Entry 8TIE (electron microscopy, 8.10 A resolution (very low resolution: no residue pairs are listed; an interface is given only as per-side residue counts)); this record covers chains n and o of the 14 polymer chains in the assembly.

[Chain n]
Name: NUP145 isoform 1
Organism: Saccharomyces cerevisiae
UniProt: A0A8H4C085 (A0A8H4C085_YEASX); residues -605 to 711 here correspond to UniProt positions 1-1317 (UniProt number = residue number + 606)
Sequence (1317 residues; each row starts with the number of its first residue; numbers below 1 keep their minus sign (Met-605 is residue -605)):
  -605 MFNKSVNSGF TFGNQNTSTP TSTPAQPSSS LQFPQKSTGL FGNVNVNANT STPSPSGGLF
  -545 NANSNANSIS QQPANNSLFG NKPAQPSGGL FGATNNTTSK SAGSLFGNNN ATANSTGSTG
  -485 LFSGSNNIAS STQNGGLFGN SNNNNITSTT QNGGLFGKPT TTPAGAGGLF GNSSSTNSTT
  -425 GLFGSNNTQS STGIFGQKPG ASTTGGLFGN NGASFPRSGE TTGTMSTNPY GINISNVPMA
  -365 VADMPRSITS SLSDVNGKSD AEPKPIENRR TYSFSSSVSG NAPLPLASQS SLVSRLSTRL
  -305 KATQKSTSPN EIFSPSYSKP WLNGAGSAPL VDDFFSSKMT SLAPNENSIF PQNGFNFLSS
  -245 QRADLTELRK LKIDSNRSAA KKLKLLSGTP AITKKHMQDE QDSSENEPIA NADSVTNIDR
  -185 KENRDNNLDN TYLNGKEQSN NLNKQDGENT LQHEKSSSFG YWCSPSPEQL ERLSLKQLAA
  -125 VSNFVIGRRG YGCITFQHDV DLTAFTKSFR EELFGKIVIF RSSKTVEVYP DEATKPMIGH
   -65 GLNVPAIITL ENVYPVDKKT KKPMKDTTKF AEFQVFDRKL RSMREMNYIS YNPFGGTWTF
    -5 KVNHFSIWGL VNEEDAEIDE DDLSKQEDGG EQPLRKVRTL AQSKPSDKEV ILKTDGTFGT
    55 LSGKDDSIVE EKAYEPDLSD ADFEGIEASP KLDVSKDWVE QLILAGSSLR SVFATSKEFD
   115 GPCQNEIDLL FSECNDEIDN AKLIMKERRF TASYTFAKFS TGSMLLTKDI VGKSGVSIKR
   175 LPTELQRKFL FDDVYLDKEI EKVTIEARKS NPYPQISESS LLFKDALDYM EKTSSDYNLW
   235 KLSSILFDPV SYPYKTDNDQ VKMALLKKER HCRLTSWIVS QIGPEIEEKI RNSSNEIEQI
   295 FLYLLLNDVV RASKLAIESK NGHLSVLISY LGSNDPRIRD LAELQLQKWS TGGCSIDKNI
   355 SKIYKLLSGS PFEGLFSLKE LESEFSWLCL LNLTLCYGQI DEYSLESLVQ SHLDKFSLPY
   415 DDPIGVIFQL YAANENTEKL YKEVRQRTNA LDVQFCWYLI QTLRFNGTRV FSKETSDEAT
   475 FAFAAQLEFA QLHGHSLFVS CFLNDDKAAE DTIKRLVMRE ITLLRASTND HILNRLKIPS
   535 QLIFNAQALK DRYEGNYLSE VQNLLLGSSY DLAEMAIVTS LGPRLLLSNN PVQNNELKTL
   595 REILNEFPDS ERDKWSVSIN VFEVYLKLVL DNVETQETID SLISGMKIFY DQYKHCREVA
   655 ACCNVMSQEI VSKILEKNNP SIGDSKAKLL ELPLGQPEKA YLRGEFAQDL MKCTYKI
Unresolved in the structure: -605 to 112

[Chain o]
Name: Protein transport protein SEC13
Organism: Saccharomyces cerevisiae
UniProt: Q04491 (SEC13_YEAST); numbering as in UniProt (aligned over 1-297)
Sequence (297 residues; each row starts with the number of its first residue):
     1 MVVIANAHNE LIHDAVLDYY GKRLATCSSD KTIKIFEVEG ETHKLIDTLT GHEGPVWRVD
    61 WAHPKFGTIL ASCSYDGKVL IWKEENGRWS QIAVHAVHSA SVNSVQWAPH EYGPLLLVAS
   121 SDGKVSVVEF KENGTTSPII IDAHAIGVNS ASWAPATIEE DGEHNGTKES RKFVTGGADN
   181 LVKIWKYNSD AQTYVLESTL EGHSDWVRDV AWSPTVLLRS YLASVSQDRT CIIWTQDNEQ
   241 GPWKKTLLKE EKFPDVLWRA SWSLSGNVLA LSGGDNKVTL WKENLEGKWE PAGEVHQ
Unresolved in the structure: 1-7, 294-297

[Chain n / chain o interface]
At this resolution (8 A) residue pairs are not listed: 47 residues of chain n and 53 of chain o lie at the interface.

[Overview]
The interface between chain n and chain o involves 47 residues on one side and 53 on the other.
Chain n is NUP145 isoform 1 and chain o is Protein transport protein SEC13, both from Saccharomyces
cerevisiae; the structure, Double nuclear outer ring of Nup84-complexes from the yeast NPC, was determined by
electron microscopy (same publication as 8T9L).
